Entry 8RAF (X-ray diffraction, 2.00 A resolution); this record covers chain A.

# Chain A
Protein: Aminotransferase class IV
Source organism: Haliscomenobacter hydrossis DSM 1100
UniProt: F4KWH0 (F4KWH0_HALH1); residues 1-281 here = UniProt positions 1-281
Chain sequence (283 residues; row label = number of the first residue in the row; numbers below 1 keep their minus sign (Gly-1 is residue -1)):
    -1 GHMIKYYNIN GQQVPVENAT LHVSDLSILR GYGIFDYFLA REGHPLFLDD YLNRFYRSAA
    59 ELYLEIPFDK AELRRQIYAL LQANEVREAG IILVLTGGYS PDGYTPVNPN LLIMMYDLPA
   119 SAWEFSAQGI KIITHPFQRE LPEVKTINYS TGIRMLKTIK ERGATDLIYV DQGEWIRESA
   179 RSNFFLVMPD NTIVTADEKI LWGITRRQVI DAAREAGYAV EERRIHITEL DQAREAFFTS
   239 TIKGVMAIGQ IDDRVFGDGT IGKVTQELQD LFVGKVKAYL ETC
Disordered / not traced: -1 to 0
Sequence notes: expression tag (-1 to 0); engineered mutation Ile90 (Arg in F4KWH0)
Covalent attachments: pyridoxal phosphate (PLP) linked to Lys143
Small-molecule neighbours: pyridoxal phosphate (PLP): Tyr49, Arg52, Arg137, Tyr147, Glu176, Ser177, Ala178, Arg179, Ser180, Asn181, Leu199, Gly201, Ile202, Thr203, Arg204, Ser238, Thr239

# Summary
Pyridoxal phosphate is covalently linked to Lys143.
Chain A is Aminotransferase class IV (Haliscomenobacter hydrossis DSM 1100); the structure, Crystal structure
of D-amino acid transaminase from Haliscomenobacter hydrossis point mutant R90I (holo form), was determined by
X-ray diffraction (same publication as 8RAI).
